Entry 1K9M (X-ray diffraction, 3.00 A resolution); this record covers chains A and E of the 30 polymer chains in the assembly.

Chain A:
Molecule: 23S RRNA
From: Haloarcula marismortui
Sequence (2922 nucleotides; each row starts with the number of its first residue):
     2 UUGGCUACUAUGCCAGCUGGUGGAUUGCUCGGCUCAGGCGCUGAUGAAGG
    52 ACGUGCCAAGCUGCGAUAAGCCAUGGGGAGCCGCACGGAGGCGAAGAACC
   102 AUGGAUUUCCGAAUGAGAAUCUCUCUAACAAUUGCUUCGCGCAAUGAGGA
   152 ACCCCGAGAACUGAAACAUCUCAGUAUCGGGAGGAACAGAAAACGCAAUG
   202 UGAUGUCGUUAGUAACCGCGAGUGAACGCGAUACAGCCCAAACCGAAGCC
   252 CUCACGGGCAAUGUGGUGUCAGGGCUACCUCUCAUCAGCCGACCGUCUCG
   302 ACGAAGUCUCUUGGAACAGAGCGUGAUACAGGGUGACAACCCCGUACUCG
   352 AGACCAGUACGACGUGCGGUAGUGCCAGAGUAGCGGGGGUUGGAUAUCCC
   402 UCGCGAAUAACGCAGGCAUCGACUGCGAAGGCUAAACACAACCUGAGACC
   452 GAUAGUGAACAAGUAGUGUGAACGAACGCUGCAAAGUACCCUCAGAAGGG
   502 AGGCGAAAUAGAGCAUGAAAUCAGUUGGCGAUCGAGCGACAGGGCAUACA
   552 AGGUCCCUCGACGAAUGACCGACGCGCGAGCGUCCAGUAAGACUCACGGG
   602 AAGCCGAUGUUCUGUCGUACGUUUUGAAAAACGAGCCAGGGAGUGUGUCU
   652 GCAUGGCAAGUCUAACCGGAGUAUCCGGGGAGGCACAGGGAAACCGACAU
   702 GGCCGCAGGGCUUUGCCCGAGGGCCGCCGUCUUCAAGGGCGGGGAGCCAU
   752 GUGGACACGACCCGAAUCCGGACGAUCUACGCAUGGACAAGAUGAAGCGU
   802 GCCGAAAGGCACGUGGAAGUCUGUUAGAGUUGGUGUCCUACAAUACCCUC
   852 UCGUGAUCUAUGUGUAGGGGUGAAAGGCCCAUCGAGUCCGGCAACAGCUG
   902 GUUCCAAUCGAAACAUGUCGAAGCAUGACCUCCGCCGAGGUAGUCUGUGA
   952 GGUAGAGCGACCGAUUGGUGUGUCCGCCUCCGAGAGGAGUCGGCACACCU
  1002 GUCAAACUCCAAACUUACAGACGCCGUUUGACGCGGGGAUUCCGGUGCGC
  1052 GGGGUAAGCCUGUGUACCAGGAGGGGAACAACCCAGAGAUAGGUUAAGGU
  1102 CCCCAAGUGUGGAUUAAGUGUAAUCCUCUGAAGGUGGUCUCGAGCCCUAG
  1152 ACAGCCGGGAGGUGAGCUUAGAAGCAGCUACCCUCUAAGAAAAGCGUAAC
  1202 AGCUUACCGGCCGAGGUUUGAGGCGCCCAAAAUGAUCGGGACUCAAAUCC
  1252 ACCACCGAGACCUGUCCGUACCACUCAUACUGGUAAUCGAGUAGAUUGGC
  1302 GCUCUAAUUGGAUGGAAGUAGGGGUGAAAACUCCUAUGGACCGAUUAGUG
  1352 ACGAAAAUCCUGGCCAUAGUAGCAGCGAUAGUCGGGUGAGAACCCCGACG
  1402 GCCUAAUGGAUAAGGGUUCCUCAGCACUGCUGAUCAGCUGAGGGUUAGCC
  1452 GGUCCUAAGUCAUACCGCAACUCGACUAUGACGAAAUGGGAAACGGGUUA
  1502 AUAUUCCCGUGCCACUAUGCAGUGAAAGUUGACGCCCUGGGGUCGAUCAC
  1552 GCUGGGCAUUCGCCCAGUCGAACCGUCCAACUCCGUGGAAGCCGUAAUGG
  1602 CAGGAAGCGGACGAACGGCGGCAUAGGGAAACGUGAUUCAACCUGGGGCC
  1652 CAUGAAAAGACGAGCAUAGUGUCCGUACCGAGAACCGACACAGGUGUCCA
  1702 UGGCGGCGAAAGCCAAGGCCUGUCGGGAGCAACCAACGUUAGGGAAUUCG
  1752 GCAAGUUAGUCCCGUACCUUCGGAAGAAGGGAUGCCUGCUCCGGAACGGA
  1802 GCAGGUCGCAGUGACUCGGAAGCUCGGACUGUCUAGUAACAACAUAGGUG
  1852 ACCGCAAAUCCGCAAGGACUCGUACGGUCACUGAAUCCUGCCCAGUGCAG
  1902 GUAUCUGAACACCUCGUACAAGAGGACGAAGGACCUGUCAACGGCGGGGG
  1952 UAACUAUGACCCUCUUAAGGUAGCGUAGUACCUUGCCGCAUCAGUAGCGG
  2002 CUUGCAUGAAUGGAUUAACCAGAGCUUCACUGUCCCAACGUUGGGCCCGG
  2052 UGAACUGUACAUUCCAGUGCGGAGUCUGGAGACACCCAGGGGGAAGCGAA
  2102 GACCCUAUGGAGCUUUACUGCAGGCUGUCGCUGAGACGUGGUCGCCGAUG
  2152 UGCAGCAUAGGUAGGAGACACUACACAGGUACCCGCGCUAGCGGGCCACC
  2202 GAGUCAACAGUGAAAUACUACCCGUCGGUGACUGCGACUCUCACUCCGGG
  2252 AGGAGGACACCGAUAGCCGGGCAGUUUGACUGGGGCGGUACGCGCUCGAA
  2302 AAGAUAUCGAGCGCGCCCUAUGGCUAUCUCAGCCGGGACAGAGACCCGGC
  2352 GAAGAGUGCAAGAGCAAAAGAUAGCUUGACAGUGUUCUUCCCAACGAGGA
  2402 ACGCUGACGCGAAAGCGUGGUCUAGCGAACCAAUUAGCCUGCUUGAUGCG
  2452 GGCAAUUGAUGACAGAAAAGCUACCCUAGGGAUAACAGAGUCGUCACUCG
  2502 CAAGAGCACAUAUCGACCGAGUGGCUUGCUACCUCGAUGUCGGUUCCCUC
  2552 CAUCCUGCCCGUGCAGAAGCGGGCAAGGGUGAGGUUGUUCGCCUAUUAAA
  2602 GGAGGUCGUGAGCUGGGUUUAGACCGUCGUGAGACAGGUCGGCUGCUAUC
  2652 UACUGGGUGUGUAAUGGUGUCUGACAAGAACGACCGUAUAGUACGAGAGG
  2702 AACUACGGUUGGUGGCCACUGGUGUACCGGUUGUUCGAGAGAGCACGUGC
  2752 CGGGUAGCCACGCCACACGGGGUAAGAGCUGAACGCAUCUAAGCUCGAAA
  2802 CCCACUUGGAAAAGAGACACCGCCGAGGUCCCGCGUACAAGACGCGGUCG
  2852 AUAGACUCGGGGUGUGCGCGUCGAGGUAACGAGACGUUAAGCCCACGAGC
  2902 ACUAACAGACCAAAGCCAUCAU
Disordered / not traced: 2-9, 126-127, 715, 971-998, 1560, 1952-1963, 2137-2236, 2339-2343, 2665-2666, 2915-2923
Glycans and other covalent adducts: tylosin (TYK) linked to A2103
Sequence notes: conflict C560 (U3155 in 3377779)
Ion coordination: Mg2+ site 1 near G28 (its only coordinating residue here); Na+ site 1: C40, G41; Na+ site 2: G56, A59, G61; Na+ site 3: G66, U107, U108; Mg2+ site 2 near U115 (its only coordinating residue here); Na+ site 4: C141, G142; Na+ site 5 near U146 (its only coordinating residue here); Mg2+ site 3: C162, U2276; K+ site 1: C162, U163, U172; Mg2+ site 4: A165, A167, C168; Na+ site 6: A165, A166, A167; Mg2+ site 5: A166, G219; 60 more Na+ sites not listed; 99 more Mg2+ sites not listed; 1 more K+ sites not listed
Residues lining bound ligands: tylosin (TYK): C839, A841, A843, A844, U845, G2099, A2100, G2102, A2538, G2540, G2646

Chain E:
Molecule: Ribosomal protein L4
From: Haloarcula marismortui
Reference sequence: P12735 (RL4_HALMA); residue numbers follow UniProt; this construct covers 1-246
Amino-acid sequence (246 residues; each row starts with the number of its first residue):
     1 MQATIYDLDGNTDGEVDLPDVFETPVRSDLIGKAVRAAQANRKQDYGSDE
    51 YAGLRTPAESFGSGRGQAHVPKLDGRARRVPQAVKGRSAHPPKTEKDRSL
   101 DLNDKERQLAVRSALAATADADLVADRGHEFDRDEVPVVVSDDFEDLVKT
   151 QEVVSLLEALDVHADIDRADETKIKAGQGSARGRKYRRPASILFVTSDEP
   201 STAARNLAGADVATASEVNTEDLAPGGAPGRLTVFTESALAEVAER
Ion coordination: Na+: Asp-45, Thr-94, Lys-96

Interface between chain A and chain E:
Contacting residue pairs - 226 pairs, chain A then chain E:
  C29(A) with Gln-178(E), phosphate contact
  U30(A) with Ala-181(E), phosphate contact
  C34(A) with Gly-47(E), hydrogen bond to the sugar; Ser-48(E), sugar contact; Asp-49(E), phosphate contact
  U35(A) with Asp-45(E), hydrogen bond to the sugar; Tyr-46(E), sugar contact; Gly-47(E), sugar contact; Asp-49(E), phosphate contact; Thr-94(E), hydrogen bond to the phosphate
  C36(A) with Asp-45(E), sugar contact; Thr-94(E), sugar contact
  G326(A) with Gln-151(E), phosphate contact; Asn-206(E), base contact
  A327(A) with Lys-149(E), salt bridge to the phosphate; Thr-150(E), sugar contact; Gln-151(E), hydrogen bond to the base; Asn-206(E), hydrogen bond to the base; Leu-207(E), base contact
  U328(A) with Val-148(E), sugar contact; Lys-149(E), salt bridge to the phosphate; Thr-150(E), hydrogen bond to the phosphate; Thr-202(E), sugar contact; Arg-205(E), phosphate contact
  A329(A) with Arg-205(E), salt bridge to the phosphate; Asn-206(E), phosphate contact
  C330(A) with Asp-170(E), base contact; Arg-188(E), base contact; Asn-206(E), hydrogen bond to the sugar; Ala-208(E), base contact
  G333(A) with Lys-185(E), phosphate contact; Tyr-186(E), phosphate contact
  C338(A) with Ile-174(E), sugar contact
  A339(A) with Lys-185(E), salt bridge to the phosphate; Tyr-186(E), hydrogen bond to the phosphate
  A347(A) with Arg-205(E), hydrogen bond to the sugar
  A447(A) with Gln-44(E), hydrogen bond to the sugar
  G448(A) with Gln-44(E), hydrogen bond to the sugar; Arg-184(E), hydrogen bond to the sugar
  A449(A) with Lys-43(E), phosphate contact; Gln-44(E), hydrogen bond to the phosphate; Arg-184(E), sugar contact
  C450(A) with Tyr-46(E), sugar contact; Arg-182(E), salt bridge to the phosphate; Arg-184(E), salt bridge to the phosphate
  C451(A) with Arg-182(E), salt bridge to the phosphate
  G452(A) with Gln-178(E), hydrogen bond to the sugar; Arg-182(E), hydrogen bond to the base
  U454(A) with Val-84(E), base contact
  A455(A) with Val-84(E), phosphate contact; Lys-85(E), hydrogen bond to the phosphate
  G456(A) with Ser-88(E), phosphate contact
  U457(A) with Ser-48(E), phosphate contact; Asp-49(E), hydrogen bond to the phosphate; Ala-52(E), phosphate contact; Arg-55(E), hydrogen bond to the phosphate
  G458(A) with Tyr-51(E), phosphate contact; Ala-52(E), phosphate contact; Gly-53(E), hydrogen bond to the phosphate; Arg-55(E), salt bridge to the phosphate; Lys-85(E), hydrogen bond to the phosphate
  A459(A) with Lys-85(E), salt bridge to the phosphate
  G467(A) with Asp-74(E), base contact
  C474(A) with Pro-57(E), phosphate contact; Leu-73(E), phosphate contact; Asp-74(E), hydrogen bond to the sugar
  G475(A) with Thr-56(E), hydrogen bond to the phosphate; Pro-57(E), phosphate contact; Leu-73(E), phosphate contact; Asp-74(E), sugar contact
  A476(A) with Arg-76(E), sugar contact; Arg-78(E), salt bridge to the phosphate
  A477(A) with Lys-85(E), salt bridge to the phosphate
  G640(A) with Val-84(E), base contact
  G641(A) with Gln-82(E), hydrogen bond to the base
  G642(A) with Pro-81(E), sugar contact; Gln-82(E), sugar contact
  A643(A) with Ala-89(E), sugar contact; His-90(E), phosphate contact
  G644(A) with His-90(E), sugar contact
  U645(A) with His-90(E), sugar contact; Lys-93(E), hydrogen bond to the sugar
  G646(A) with Lys-93(E), hydrogen bond to the sugar; Glu-95(E), sugar contact; Lys-96(E), salt bridge to the phosphate
  U647(A) with Glu-95(E), sugar contact; Lys-96(E), phosphate contact; Asp-97(E), hydrogen bond to the phosphate
  G656(A) with Arg-27(E), phosphate contact; Leu-30(E), sugar contact; Asn-103(E), base contact; Glu-106(E), hydrogen bond to the base
  G657(A) with Arg-27(E), salt bridge to the phosphate; Leu-30(E), sugar contact; Asn-103(E), base contact; Lys-105(E), sugar contact; Glu-106(E), sugar contact
  C658(A) with Lys-105(E), hydrogen bond to the sugar
  U662(A) with Lys-105(E), salt bridge to the phosphate
  C663(A) with Asn-103(E), phosphate contact; Lys-105(E), salt bridge to the phosphate
  U664(A) with Leu-102(E), phosphate contact; Asn-103(E), phosphate contact; Asp-104(E), hydrogen bond to the phosphate
  G670(A) with Glu-217(E), hydrogen bond to the base
  A671(A) with Glu-217(E), hydrogen bond to the sugar
  G672(A) with Pro-200(E), base contact; Ala-213(E), base contact; Thr-214(E), hydrogen bond to the base; Glu-217(E), base contact; Val-218(E), hydrogen bond to the base; Asn-219(E), base contact; Asp-222(E), hydrogen bond to the base
  A674(A) with Gln-44(E), hydrogen bond to the base
  U675(A) with Ala-38(E), hydrogen bond to the sugar; Asn-41(E), phosphate contact; Arg-42(E), hydrogen bond to the sugar
  C676(A) with Ala-37(E), phosphate contact; Ala-38(E), phosphate contact; Asn-41(E), hydrogen bond to the phosphate; Glu-217(E), base contact; Asn-219(E), hydrogen bond to the sugar
  C677(A) with Arg-107(E), salt bridge to the phosphate; Ser-216(E), hydrogen bond to the sugar; Glu-217(E), sugar contact; Arg-246(E), sugar contact
  G678(A) with Arg-107(E), salt bridge to the phosphate; Gln-108(E), hydrogen bond to the phosphate
  C749(A) with Asn-103(E), hydrogen bond to the sugar
  A750(A) with Lys-33(E), sugar contact; Asp-101(E), hydrogen bond to the sugar; Asn-103(E), sugar contact
  U751(A) with Leu-100(E), sugar contact; Asp-101(E), hydrogen bond to the phosphate
  C762(A) with His-90(E), hydrogen bond to the sugar
  C763(A) with Pro-81(E), sugar contact; Arg-87(E), phosphate contact; His-90(E), phosphate contact
  C764(A) with His-69(E), sugar contact; Val-80(E), phosphate contact; Pro-81(E), sugar contact; Gln-82(E), hydrogen bond to the sugar; Arg-87(E), salt bridge to the phosphate
  G765(A) with Ser-60(E), phosphate contact; His-69(E), hydrogen bond to the sugar; Pro-71(E), phosphate contact; Val-80(E), phosphate contact
  A766(A) with Ser-60(E), hydrogen bond to the phosphate; Gly-62(E), phosphate contact; His-69(E), sugar contact
  A767(A) with Gly-62(E), phosphate contact
  C890(A) with Pro-57(E), phosphate contact
  G891(A) with Pro-57(E), phosphate contact
  A894(A) with Leu-54(E), base contact; Arg-87(E), hydrogen bond to the base
  C1305(A) with Gly-177(E), phosphate contact; Gln-178(E), hydrogen bond to the phosphate; Gly-179(E), phosphate contact; Arg-184(E), hydrogen bond to the phosphate
  U1306(A) with Lys-43(E), sugar contact; Lys-175(E), salt bridge to the phosphate; Gly-179(E), phosphate contact; Arg-184(E), salt bridge to the phosphate
  A1307(A) with Gln-39(E), hydrogen bond to the sugar; Lys-175(E), salt bridge to the phosphate; Gly-226(E), sugar contact
  A1308(A) with Arg-127(E), hydrogen bond to the phosphate; Arg-187(E), salt bridge to the phosphate; Pro-225(E), hydrogen bond to the sugar; Gly-226(E), sugar contact; Ala-228(E), sugar contact
  U1309(A) with Arg-127(E), salt bridge to the phosphate; Gly-128(E), phosphate contact; Arg-168(E), salt bridge to the phosphate; Arg-187(E), salt bridge to the phosphate; Pro-189(E), phosphate contact; Ala-190(E), hydrogen bond to the phosphate
  U1310(A) with Gly-128(E), phosphate contact; Arg-168(E), salt bridge to the phosphate; Lys-173(E), base contact; Arg-187(E), base contact
  G1311(A) with Lys-173(E), base contact
  C1342(A) with Ile-174(E), base contact
  C1343(A) with Ile-174(E), hydrogen bond to the base; Lys-175(E), phosphate contact; Ala-176(E), phosphate contact; Gly-177(E), hydrogen bond to the phosphate
  G1344(A) with Lys-173(E), hydrogen bond to the base; Ala-176(E), phosphate contact
  A1345(A) with Lys-173(E), base contact
  A1348(A) with Arg-36(E), hydrogen bond to the sugar
  G1349(A) with Arg-36(E), phosphate contact
  G1351(A) with Tyr-46(E), sugar contact; Lys-96(E), salt bridge to the phosphate
  A1352(A) with Tyr-46(E), hydrogen bond to the phosphate; Ser-48(E), base contact; Ser-88(E), hydrogen bond to the base; His-90(E), sugar contact; Pro-91(E), sugar contact; Pro-92(E), phosphate contact
  A1358(A) with Gln-82(E), base contact
  U1359(A) with Ser-63(E), base contact; Gly-66(E), base contact; Gln-67(E), hydrogen bond to the base; Ala-68(E), base contact; His-69(E), hydrogen bond to the base
  C1360(A) with Ala-68(E), phosphate contact; Val-70(E), sugar contact; Gln-82(E), hydrogen bond to the sugar
  C1361(A) with Val-70(E), sugar contact; Ala-77(E), phosphate contact; Gln-82(E), sugar contact; Ala-83(E), sugar contact; Val-84(E), hydrogen bond to the sugar
  U1362(A) with Arg-76(E), hydrogen bond to the phosphate; Ala-77(E), hydrogen bond to the phosphate; Val-84(E), sugar contact
  G1363(A) with Arg-76(E), salt bridge to the phosphate
  A2100(A) with Gly-64(E), hydrogen bond to the phosphate; Arg-65(E), phosphate contact; Gly-66(E), sugar contact
  A2101(A) with Ser-63(E), sugar contact; Gly-64(E), hydrogen bond to the phosphate; Arg-65(E), hydrogen bond to the phosphate; Gly-66(E), hydrogen bond to the phosphate
  A2479(A) with Ser-63(E), phosphate contact
Also at the interface, not in a pair above, chain A (96 interface residues in all): G332, C348, G680, G752, G760, A761, G1312
Also at the interface, not in a pair above, chain E (119 interface residues in all): Asp-29, Ala-40, Phe-61, Lys-72, Gly-75, Leu-109, Val-111, Val-154, Thr-172, Gly-183, Ala-203, Val-212, Glu-221

Overview:
The interface between chain A and chain E involves 96 residues on one side and 119 on the other, with 71
hydrogen bonds and 28 salt bridges. Among the polar pairs are A327(A)/Gln-151(E), A327(A)/Asn-206(E) and
G452(A)/Arg-182(E). Tylosin is covalently linked to A2103(A).
Here chain A is 23S RRNA and chain E is Ribosomal protein L4, both from Haloarcula marismortui. Entry 1K9M
(Co-crystal structure of tylosin bound to the 50S ribosomal subunit of Haloarcula marismortui) was determined
by X-ray diffraction (same publication as 1K8A, 1KD1 and 1M1K).
